2ZLE - chains D and E of the 13 polymer chains in the assembly; structure by electron microscopy, 28.00 A resolution (very low resolution: no residue pairs are listed; an interface is given only as per-side residue counts).

== Chain D ==
Molecule: Outer membrane protein C
Organism: Escherichia coli
UniProt: P06996 (OMPC_ECOLI); residues 1189-1534 here correspond to UniProt positions 22-367 (UniProt number = residue number - 1167)
Amino-acid sequence (346 residues; row label = number of the first residue in the row):
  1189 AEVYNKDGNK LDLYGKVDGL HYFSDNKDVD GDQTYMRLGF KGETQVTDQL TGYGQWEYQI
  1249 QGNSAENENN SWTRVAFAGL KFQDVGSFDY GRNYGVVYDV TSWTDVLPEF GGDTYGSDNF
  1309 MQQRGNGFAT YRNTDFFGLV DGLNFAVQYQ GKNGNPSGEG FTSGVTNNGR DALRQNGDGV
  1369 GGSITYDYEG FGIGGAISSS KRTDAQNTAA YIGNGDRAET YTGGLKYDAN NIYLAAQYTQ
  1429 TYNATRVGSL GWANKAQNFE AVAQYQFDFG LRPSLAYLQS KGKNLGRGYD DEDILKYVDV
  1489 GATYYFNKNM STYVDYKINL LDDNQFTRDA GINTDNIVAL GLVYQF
Swiss-Prot annotation at these positions:
  - region: Gly1283 to Gly1300 (Loop L3)
  - binding site (Mg(2+)): Asn1507, Leu1509, Thr1522

== Chain E ==
Molecule: Protease do
Organism: Escherichia coli
Notes: EC 3.4.21.-
UniProt: P0C0V0 (DEGP_ECOLI); the construct lacks a stretch of the UniProt sequence, so the offset changes along the chain: 1525-1575 = UniProt 27-77; 1576-1684 = UniProt 105-213; 1685-1858 = UniProt 222-395; 1859-1932 = UniProt 401-474
Amino-acid sequence (448 residues; numbered 1525 to 1932 plus 40 insertion-coded residues; the number before each row is that of its first residue; a row labelled like 1575A-1575Z holds insertion residues (1575A, then the next letters in order)):
  1525 AETSSATTAQ QMPSLAPMLE KVMPSVVSIN VEGSTTVNTP RMPRNFQQFF G
1575A-1575Z DDSPFCQEGSPFQSSPFCQGGQGGNG
 1576A G
  1576 GQQQKFMALG SGVIIDADKG YVVTNNHVVD NATVIKVQLS DGRKFDAKMV GKDPRSDIAL
  1636 IQIQNPKNLT AIKMADSDAL RVGDYTVAIG NPFGLGETVT SGIVSALGR
1684A-1684H SGLNAENY
  1685 ENFIQTDAAI NRGNSGGALV NLNGELIGIN TAILAPDGGN IGIGFAIPSN MVKNLTSQMV
  1745 EYGQVKRGEL GIMGTELNSE LAKAMKVDAQ RGAFVSQVLP NSSAAKAGIK AGDVITSLNG
  1805 KPISSFAALR AQVGTMPVGS KLTLGLLRDG KQVNVNLELQ QSSQNQVDSS SIFN
1858A-1858E GIEGA
  1859 EMSNKGKDQG VVVNNVKTGT PAAQIGLKKG DVIIGANQQA VKNIAELRKV LDSKPSVLAL
  1919 NIQRGDSTIY LLMQ
Disordered / not traced: 1525-1534, 1575A-1575Z, 1576A, 1684A-1684H, 1858A-1858E, 1931-1932
Swiss-Prot annotation at these positions:
  - active site (Charge relay system): His1602, Asp1632, Ser1699
  - binding site (substrate): Glu1556, His1602, Asp1632, Gly1697 to Ser1699, Thr1715 to Ala1719, Leu1754 to Gly1758

== How chain D and chain E interact ==
At this resolution (28 A) residue pairs are not listed: 28 residues of chain D and 9 of chain E lie at the interface.

== Summary ==
28 residues of chain D face 9 of chain E across their interface. Curated annotation (UniProt) lists 3
Mg2+-binding residues on chain D; 3 active-site residues and 16 substrate-binding residues on chain E.
Chain D is Outer membrane protein C and chain E is Protease do, both from Escherichia coli; the structure,
Cryo-EM structure of DegP12/OMP, was determined by electron microscopy together with 3CS0 from the same study.
